5Z3I - chain A; structure by X-ray diffraction, 1.65 A resolution.

Chain A:
Name: Abrin A-chain
From: Abrus precatorius
UniProtKB: Q7DM12 (Q7DM12_ABRPR); residues 1-251 here = UniProt positions 1-251
Chain sequence (265 residues; row label = number of the first residue in the row; numbers below 1 keep their minus sign (Met-13 is residue -13)):
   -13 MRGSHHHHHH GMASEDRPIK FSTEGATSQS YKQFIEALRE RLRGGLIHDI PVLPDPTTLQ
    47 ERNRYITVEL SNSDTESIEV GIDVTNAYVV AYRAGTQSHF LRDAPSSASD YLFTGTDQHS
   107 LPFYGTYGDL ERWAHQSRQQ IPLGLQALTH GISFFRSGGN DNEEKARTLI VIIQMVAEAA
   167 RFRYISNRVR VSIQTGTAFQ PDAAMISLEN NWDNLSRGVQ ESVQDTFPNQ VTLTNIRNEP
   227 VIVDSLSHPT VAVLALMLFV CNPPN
Unresolved in the structure: -13 to 2, 250-251
Differences from the reference sequence: initiating methionine (-13); expression tag (-12 to 0)
Ligand contacts: adenine (ADE): Ala73, Tyr74, Val75, Gly111, Thr112, Tyr113, Ile159, Ala163, Glu164, Arg167

Summary:
Ligands of chain A: adenine.
Chain A is Abrin A-chain (Abrus precatorius); the structure, Crystal Structure of Abrin A chain (Recombinant)
in complex with Adenine at 1.65 Angstroms, was determined by X-ray diffraction together with 5Z37 and 5Z3J
from the same study.
